1QSL - chains B and A; structure by X-ray diffraction, 2.20 A resolution.

Chain B:
Molecule: 8-nt DNA strand
Sequence (8 nucleotides; each row starts with the number of its first residue):
  1001 GCTTACGC
Not modelled in the structure: 1001-1004
Metal / ion sites: europium ion: DC1008 (shared with Asp355(A), Glu357(A), Asp501(A) of chain A)

Chain A:
Molecule: DNA polymerase I
From: Escherichia coli
Notes: EC 2.7.7.7; fragment: klenow fragment
UniProtKB: P00582 (DPO1_ECOLI); residues 324-928 here = UniProt positions 324-928
Sequence (605 residues; each row starts with the number of its first residue):
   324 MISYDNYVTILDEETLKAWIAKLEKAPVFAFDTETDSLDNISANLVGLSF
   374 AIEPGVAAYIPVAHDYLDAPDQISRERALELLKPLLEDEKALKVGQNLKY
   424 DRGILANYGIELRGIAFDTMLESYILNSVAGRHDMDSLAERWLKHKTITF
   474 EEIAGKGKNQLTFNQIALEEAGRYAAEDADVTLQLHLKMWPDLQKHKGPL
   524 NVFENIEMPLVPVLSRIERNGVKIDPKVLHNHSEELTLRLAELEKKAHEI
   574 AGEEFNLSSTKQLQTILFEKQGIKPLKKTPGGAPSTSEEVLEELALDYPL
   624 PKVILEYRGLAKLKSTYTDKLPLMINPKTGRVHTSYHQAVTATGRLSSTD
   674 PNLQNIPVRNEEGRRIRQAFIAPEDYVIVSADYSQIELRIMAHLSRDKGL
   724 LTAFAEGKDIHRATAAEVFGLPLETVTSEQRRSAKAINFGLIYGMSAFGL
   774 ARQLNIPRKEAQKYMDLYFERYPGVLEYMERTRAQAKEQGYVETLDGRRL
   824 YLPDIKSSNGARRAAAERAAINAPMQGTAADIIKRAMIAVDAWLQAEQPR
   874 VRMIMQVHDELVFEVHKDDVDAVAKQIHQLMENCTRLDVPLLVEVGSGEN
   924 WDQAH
Not modelled in the structure: 603-606
Sequence notes: engineered mutation Met324 (Val in P00582)
Metal / ion sites: europium ion: Asp355, Glu357, Asp501 (shared with DC1008(B) of chain B)
From the paper describing this entry:
  - europium ion coordination: Asp355, Glu357, Asp501

How chain B and chain A interact:
Contacting residue pairs (21; chain B residue first):
  DC1006(B) with Asn420(A), hydrogen bond to the base; Lys422(A), base contact; Arg455(A), salt bridge to the phosphate; Asp457(A), sugar contact; Ser658(A), base contact; His660(A), base contact
  DG1007(B) with Leu361(A), base contact; Gln419(A), hydrogen bond to the phosphate; Asn420(A), hydrogen bond to the sugar; Tyr423(A), sugar contact; Asp457(A), phosphate contact; Met458(A), hydrogen bond to the phosphate
  DC1008(B) with Asp355(A), phosphate contact; Thr356(A), phosphate contact; Glu357(A), phosphate contact; Thr358(A), hydrogen bond to the phosphate; Leu361(A), base contact; Tyr423(A), sugar contact; Phe473(A), stacking on the base; Phe486(A), phosphate contact; Tyr497(A), phosphate contact
Other interface residues (no listed pair), chain A (21 interface residues in all): Ser360, Met443, His456, Glu474

Summary:
The interface between chain B and chain A involves 3 residues on one side and 21 on the other, with 5 hydrogen
bonds, 1 salt bridge and 1 aromatic stacking contact. Among the polar pairs are DC1006(B)-Asn420(A),
DG1007(B)-Asn420(A) and DG1007(B)-Gln419(A). The paper reports europium ion coordination by Asp355(A),
Glu357(A) and Asp501(A).
Chain B is an 8-nt DNA strand and chain A is DNA polymerase I (Escherichia coli); the structure, Klenow
fragment complexed with single-stranded substrate and europium (III) ion, was determined by X-ray diffraction.
